2FDA - chain A; structure by X-ray diffraction, 2.00 A resolution.

== Chain A ==
Name: Coagulation factor XI
Source organism: Homo sapiens
Notes: EC 3.4.21.27; fragment: light chain, catalytic domain, residues 388-625
Reference sequence: P03951 (FA11_HUMAN); the construct lacks a stretch of the UniProt sequence and is renumbered around it, so the offset changes along the chain: 16-37 = UniProt 388-409; 38-48 = UniProt 414-424; 51-59 = UniProt 425-433; 60-81 = UniProt 437-458; 8 more segments
Sequence (238 residues; each row starts with the number of its first residue; note: 10 numbers in that range are skipped by the numbering (no residue carries them; nothing is unmodelled there); a row labelled like 37A-37D holds insertion residues (37A, then the next letters in order)):
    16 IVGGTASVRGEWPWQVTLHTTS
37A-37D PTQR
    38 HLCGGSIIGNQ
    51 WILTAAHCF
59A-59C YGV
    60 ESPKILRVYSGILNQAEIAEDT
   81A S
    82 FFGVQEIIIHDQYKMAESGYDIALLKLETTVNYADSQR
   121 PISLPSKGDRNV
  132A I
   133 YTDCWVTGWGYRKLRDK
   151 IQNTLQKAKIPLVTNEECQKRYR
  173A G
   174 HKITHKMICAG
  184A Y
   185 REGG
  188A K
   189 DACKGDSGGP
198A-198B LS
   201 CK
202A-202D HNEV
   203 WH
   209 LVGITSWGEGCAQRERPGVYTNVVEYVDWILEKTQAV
Disordered / not traced: 245
Sequence notes: engineered mutation Ala75 (Ser452 in P03951), Ala78 (Lys455 in P03951), Ala115 (Thr493 in P03951), Ser123 (Cys500 in P03951)
Swiss-Prot annotation at these positions:
  - active site (Charge relay system): His57, Asp102, Ser195
  - binding site (heparin): Lys170 to Arg173
  - glycosylation (N-linked (GlcNAc...) asparagine): Asn73 (complex), Asn113 (complex)
Cystine bridges: Cys40-Cys58, Cys136-Cys201, Cys168-Cys182, Cys191-Cys219
Residues lining bound ligands:
  - 682 (n~2~-(aminocarbonyl)-n~1~-{4-{[amino(imino)methyl]amino}-1-[hydroxy(1,3-thiazol-2-yl)methyl]butyl}valinamide): Leu39, His57, Ala97, Asp189, Ala190, Cys191, Lys192, Gly193, Asp194, Ser195, Thr213, Ser214, Trp215, Gly216, Gly218, Cys219, Gly226
  - bicarbonate ion (BCT), molecule 1: Ile45, Gly46, Trp51, Leu124, Ile238, Thr242
  - bicarbonate ion (BCT), molecule 2: Gln48, Gln86, Lys107

== In short ==
Chain A binds bicarbonate ion and compound 682. From UniProt: 3 active-site residues and 4 heparin-binding
residues.
Chain A is Coagulation factor XI (Homo sapiens); the structure, Crystal Structure of the Catalytic Domain of
Human Coagulation Factor XIa in Complex with alpha-Ketothiazole Arginine ..., was determined by X-ray
diffraction (same publication as 1ZPB and 1ZPC).
